6TB4 - chains F and I of the 13 polymer chains in the assembly; structure by electron microscopy, 3.80 A resolution.

# Chain F
Protein: Spt20
From: Komagataella phaffii (strain GS115 / ATCC 20864)
UniProtKB: C4QZ05 (C4QZ05_KOMPG); numbering as in UniProt (aligned over 1-517)
Amino-acid sequence (517 residues; each row starts with the number of its first residue):
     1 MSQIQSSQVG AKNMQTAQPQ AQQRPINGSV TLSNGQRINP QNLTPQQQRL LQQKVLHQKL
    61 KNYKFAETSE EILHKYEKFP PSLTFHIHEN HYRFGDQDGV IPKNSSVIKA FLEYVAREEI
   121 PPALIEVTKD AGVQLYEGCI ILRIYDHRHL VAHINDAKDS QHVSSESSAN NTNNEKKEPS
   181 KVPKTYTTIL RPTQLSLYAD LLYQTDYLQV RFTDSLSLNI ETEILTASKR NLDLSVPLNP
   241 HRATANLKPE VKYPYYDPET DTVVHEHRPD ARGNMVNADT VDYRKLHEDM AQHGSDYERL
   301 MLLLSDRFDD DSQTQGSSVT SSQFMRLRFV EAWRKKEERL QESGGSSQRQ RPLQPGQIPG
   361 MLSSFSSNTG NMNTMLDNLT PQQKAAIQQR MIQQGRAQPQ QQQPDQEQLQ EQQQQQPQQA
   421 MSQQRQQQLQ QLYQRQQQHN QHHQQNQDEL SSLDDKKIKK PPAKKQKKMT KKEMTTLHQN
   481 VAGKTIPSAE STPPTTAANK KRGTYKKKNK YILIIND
Unresolved in the structure: 1-63, 149-183, 283-294, 308-323, 337-517

# Chain I
Protein: Subunit (17 kDa) of TFIID and SAGA complexes, involved in RNA polymerase II transcription initiation
From: Komagataella phaffii (strain GS115 / ATCC 20864)
UniProtKB: C4QZS5 (C4QZS5_KOMPG); residues 1-153 here = UniProt positions 1-153
Amino-acid sequence (153 residues; row label = number of the first residue in the row):
     1 MTNEQAAIPR DVRLLHLIFA TQNIYSYQDH VPLQLMDFAY RYTTGTLQDA TIYSDHAHAS
    61 GSHISNAGNA GTNAQLTTED IRLAIAARTN YQFKPVPPKE LLLELAAERN KKPLPAVIPT
   121 WGIRLPPEKY CLTGKDWVLE DEEEAVSYKK RKT
Unresolved in the structure: 1-11, 60-64, 140-153

# How chain F and chain I interact
Contacting residue pairs - 29 pairs, chain F then chain I:
  Tyr114(F) with Glu104(I)
  Arg117(F) with Lys111(I)
  Gln194(F) with Leu103(I)
  Leu195(F) with Leu103(I), hydrophobic; Glu104(I)
  Tyr198(F) with Lys99(I); Glu100(I); Leu103(I), hydrophobic
  Leu202(F) with Glu100(I)
  His241(F) with Trp121(I)
  Arg242(F) with Trp121(I)
  Pro249(F) with Trp121(I)
  Val251(F) with Trp121(I)
  His265(F) with Pro119(I); Ile123(I), hydrogen bond (side chain-backbone); Arg124(I); Leu125(I), hydrogen bond (backbone-backbone)
  Glu266(F) with Leu125(I); Pro126(I); Glu128(I), hydrogen bond (side chain-backbone)
  His267(F) with Arg124(I); Leu125(I), hydrogen bond (backbone-backbone); Pro126(I); Pro127(I)
  Arg268(F) with Pro127(I); Glu128(I), salt bridge
  Pro269(F) with Pro127(I); Lys129(I)
  Ala271(F) with Lys129(I), hydrogen bond (backbone-side chain)
Also at the interface, not in a pair above, chain F (17 interface residues in all): Val264

# In short
The interface between chain F and chain I involves 17 residues on one side and 14 on the other, with 5
hydrogen bonds and 1 salt bridge. Polar pairs include Arg268(F)-Glu128(I), His265(F)-Ile123(I) and
Glu266(F)-Glu128(I).
Chain F is Spt20 and chain I is Subunit (17 kDa) of TFIID and SAGA complexes, involved in RNA polymerase II
transcription initiation, both from Komagataella phaffii (strain GS115 / ATCC 20864); the structure, Structure
of SAGA bound to TBP, was determined by electron microscopy.
